PDB entry 9CRU | electron microscopy, 3.89 A resolution | chains A and F of the 11 polymer chains in the assembly

[Chain A (and F)]
Molecule: Vesicular-fusion protein SEC18
Organism: Saccharomyces cerevisiae
Notes: chain F of this document is another copy of the same molecule, construct and numbering; everything in this record applies to it too
Reference sequence: P18759 (SEC18_YEAST); numbering as in UniProt (aligned over 1-758)
Chain sequence (761 residues; each row starts with the number of its first residue; numbers below 1 keep their minus sign (Gly-2 is residue -2)):
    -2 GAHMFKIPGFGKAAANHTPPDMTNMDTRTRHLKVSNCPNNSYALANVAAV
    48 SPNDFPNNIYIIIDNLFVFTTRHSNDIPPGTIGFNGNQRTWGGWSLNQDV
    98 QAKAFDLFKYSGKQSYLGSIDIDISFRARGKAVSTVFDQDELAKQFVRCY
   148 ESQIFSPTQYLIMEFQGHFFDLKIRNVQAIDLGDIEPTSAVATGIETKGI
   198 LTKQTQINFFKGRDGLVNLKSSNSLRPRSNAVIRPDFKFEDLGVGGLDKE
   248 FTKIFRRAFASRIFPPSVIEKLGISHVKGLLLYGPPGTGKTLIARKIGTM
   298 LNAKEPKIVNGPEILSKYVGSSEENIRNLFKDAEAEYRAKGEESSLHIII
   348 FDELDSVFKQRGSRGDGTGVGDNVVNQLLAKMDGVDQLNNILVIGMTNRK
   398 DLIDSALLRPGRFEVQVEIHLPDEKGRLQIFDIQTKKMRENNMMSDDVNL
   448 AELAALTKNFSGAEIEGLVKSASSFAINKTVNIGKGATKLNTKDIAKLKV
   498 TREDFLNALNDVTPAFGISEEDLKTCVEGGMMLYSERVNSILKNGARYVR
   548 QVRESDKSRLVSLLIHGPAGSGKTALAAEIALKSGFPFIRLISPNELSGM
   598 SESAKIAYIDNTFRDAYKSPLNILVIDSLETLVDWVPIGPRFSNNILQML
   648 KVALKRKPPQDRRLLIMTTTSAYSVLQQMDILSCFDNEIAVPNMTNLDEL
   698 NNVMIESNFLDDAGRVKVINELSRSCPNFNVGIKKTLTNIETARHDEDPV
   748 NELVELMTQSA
Disordered / not traced: -2 to 235, 360-365, 479-490 (chain F: -2 to 244, 358-365, 480-489)
Sequence notes: expression tag (-2 to 0)
UniProt features mapped onto this chain:
  - binding site (ATP): Gly281 to Thr288, Gly564 to Thr571
  - modified residue: Ser226 (Phosphoserine)
Small-molecule neighbours:
  - ADP (adenosine-5'-diphosphate): Gly240, Val241, Gly242, Pro283, Gly284, Thr285, Gly286, Lys287, Thr288, Leu289, Met393, Ile427, Gln431, Gly459, Ala460, Glu463
  - ATP (adenosine-5'-triphosphate), molecule 1: Asp380, Arg406, Arg409
  - ATP, molecule 2: Cys523, Glu525, Gly526, Gly527, Met528, Met529, Tyr531, Ala566, Gly567, Ser568, Gly569, Lys570, Thr571, Ala572, Ile730, Lys731
From the paper describing this entry:
  - binding site for ATP: Arg406, Arg409

[How chain A and chain F interact]
Contacting residue pairs - 27 pairs, chain A then chain F:
  Lys434(A) with Lys268(F)
  Met435(A) with Leu269(F), hydrophobic
  Asn438(A) with Lys268(F)
  Met440(A) with Lys268(F)
  Ser470(A) with Ile271(F)
  Ile474(A) with Phe261(F), hydrophobic; Leu269(F), hydrophobic
  Asn475(A) with Phe261(F)
  Val478(A) with Phe261(F), hydrophobic
  Asn592(A) with Arg653(F), hydrogen bond (backbone-side chain)
  Ser595(A) with Val649(F); Arg653(F)
  Gly596(A) with Met646(F)
  Asp631(A) with Asn641(F), hydrogen bond; Gln645(F)
  Trp632(A) with Gln645(F)
  Val633(A) with Asn641(F)
  Pro634(A) with Asp677(F)
  Ile635(A) with Phe639(F), hydrophobic
  Arg638(A) with Pro637(F); Phe639(F)
  Glu738(A) with Ser552(F), hydrogen bond; Lys554(F); Ser555(F), hydrogen bond (side chain-backbone)
  His742(A) with Gln548(F); Ser552(F), hydrogen bond
  Asp743(A) with Arg544(F), salt bridge
Other interface residues (no listed pair), chain A (22 interface residues in all): Pro591, Lys732
Other interface residues (no listed pair), chain F (22 interface residues in all): Trp632, Asn642, Gln675, Met676, Asp683

[In short]
Chain A and chain F each contribute 22 residues to their interface; the contacts include 5 hydrogen bonds and
1 salt bridge. Polar pairs include Asp743(A)-Arg544(F), Asn592(A)-Arg653(F) and Asp631(A)-Asn641(F). Chain A
binds ADP and ATP. UniProt lists 16 ATP-binding residues on chain A. From the paper: a binding site for ATP at
Arg406(A) and Arg409(A).
Chain A and chain F are both Vesicular-fusion protein SEC18 (Saccharomyces cerevisiae); the structure, Y20S
(Sec18-Sec17-Sec9-Sso1-Snc1) EDTA - Class 1, was determined by electron microscopy together with 9CRX, 9N22,
9NG2, 9NLU, 9NLW, 9NLY, 9NLZ and 9NM1 from the same study.
